PDB entry 8Y3X | electron microscopy, 3.11 A resolution | chains C and E of the 5 polymer chains in the assembly

Chain C:
Molecule: Cell division protein FtsX
Organism: Escherichia coli
UniProt: P0AC30 (FTSX_ECOLI); residues 11-362 here correspond to UniProt positions 1-352 (UniProt number = residue number - 10)
Sequence (352 residues; numbered 11 to 362; the number before each row is that of its first residue):
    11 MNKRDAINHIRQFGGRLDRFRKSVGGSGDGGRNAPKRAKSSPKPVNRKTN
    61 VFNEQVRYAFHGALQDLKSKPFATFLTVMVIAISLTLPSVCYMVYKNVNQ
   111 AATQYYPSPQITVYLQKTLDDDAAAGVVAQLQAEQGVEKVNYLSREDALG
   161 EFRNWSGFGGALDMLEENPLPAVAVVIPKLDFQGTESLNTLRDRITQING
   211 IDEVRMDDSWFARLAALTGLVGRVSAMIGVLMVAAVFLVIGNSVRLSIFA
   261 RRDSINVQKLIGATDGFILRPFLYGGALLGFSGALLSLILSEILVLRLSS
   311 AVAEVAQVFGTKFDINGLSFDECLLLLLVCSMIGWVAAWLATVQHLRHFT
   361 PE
Not modelled in the structure: 11-62, 362

Chain E:
Molecule: Murein hydrolase activator EnvC
Organism: Escherichia coli
UniProt: P37690 (ENVC_ECOLI); residues 1-419 here = UniProt positions 1-419
Sequence (419 residues; numbered 1 to 419; the number before each row is that of its first residue):
     1 MTRAVKPRRFAIRPIIYASVLSAGVLLCAFSAHADERDQLKSIQADIAAK
    51 ERAVRQKQQQRASLLAQLKKQEEAISEATRKLRETQNTLNQLNKQIDEMN
   101 ASIAKLEQQKAAQERSLAAQLDAAFRQGEHTGIQLILSGEESQRGQRLQA
   151 YFGYLNQARQETIAQLKQTREEVAMQRAELEEKQSEQQTLLYEQRAQQAK
   201 LTQALNERKKTLAGLESSIQQGQQQLSELRANESRLRNSIARAEAAAKAR
   251 AEREAREAQAVRDRQKEATRKGTTYKPTESEKSLMSRTGGLGAPRGQAFW
   301 PVRGPTLHRYGEQLQGELRWKGMVIGASEGTEVKAIADGRVILADWLQGY
   351 GLVVVVEHGKGDMSLYGYNQSALVSVGSQVRAGQPIALVGSSGGQGRPSL
   401 YFEIRRQGQAVNPQPWLGR
Not modelled in the structure: 1-79, 191-419

How chain C and chain E interact:
Residue-residue contacts (9):
  Phe162(C) with Tyr151(E)
  Gly167(C) with Tyr151(E)
  Phe168(C) with Ala119(E); Ala123(E), hydrophobic; Gln127(E)
  Met174(C) with Ala112(E); Ser116(E)
  Leu175(C) with Ser116(E)
  Pro181(C) with Tyr154(E), hydrophobic
Other interface residues (no listed pair), chain C (10 interface residues in all): Trp165, Ala171, Pro179, Arg215
Other interface residues (no listed pair), chain E (13 interface residues in all): Gln113, Asp122, Arg126, Gly128, Gln149, Ala158

In short:
The interface between chain C and chain E involves 10 residues on one side and 13 on the other.
Chain C is Cell division protein FtsX and chain E is Murein hydrolase activator EnvC, both from Escherichia
coli; the structure, Cell divisome sPG hydrolysis machinery FtsEX-EnvC, was determined by electron microscopy,
deposited together with 8X61.
